Entry 2BKC (X-ray diffraction, 2.30 A resolution); this record covers chains A and E of the 12 polymer chains in the assembly.

# Chain A (and E)
Name: Non-heme iron-containing ferritin
From: Listeria innocua
Notes: chain E of this document is another copy of the same molecule, construct and numbering; everything in this record applies to it too
UniProtKB: P80725 (FRI_LISIN); residue numbers follow UniProt; this construct covers 1-156
Chain sequence (156 residues; each row starts with the number of its first residue):
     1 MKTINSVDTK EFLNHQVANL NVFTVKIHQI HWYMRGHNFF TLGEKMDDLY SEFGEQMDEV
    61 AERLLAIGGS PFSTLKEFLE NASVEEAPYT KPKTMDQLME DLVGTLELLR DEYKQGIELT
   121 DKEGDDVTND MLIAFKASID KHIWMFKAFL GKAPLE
Unresolved in the structure: 1-6
Sequence notes: engineered mutation Gly-43 (His in P80725)

# Chain A / chain E interface
Pairs across the interface - 19 pairs, chain A then chain E:
  Glu-59(A) / Lys-141(E)  salt bridge
  Glu-62(A) / Lys-141(E)
  Glu-62(A) / Trp-144(E)
  Arg-63(A) / Asp-140(E)  salt bridge
  Leu-65(A) / Trp-144(E)
  Leu-65(A) / Pro-154(E)
  Ala-66(A) / Asp-140(E)
  Ala-66(A) / Trp-144(E)  hydrophobic
  Ala-66(A) / Pro-154(E)
  Ile-67(A) / Leu-155(E)
  Gly-124(A) / Lys-114(E)
  Asp-126(A) / Lys-114(E)  salt bridge
  Asp-126(A) / Ile-117(E)
  Asp-126(A) / Ile-133(E)
  Val-127(A) / Ile-133(E)
  Val-127(A) / Lys-136(E)
  Val-127(A) / Ala-137(E)  hydrophobic
  Val-127(A) / Asp-140(E)
  Asp-130(A) / Asp-130(E)
Other interface residues (no listed pair), chain A (11 interface residues in all): Gly-68

# In short
The chain A/chain E interface involves 11 residues from each chain, with 3 salt bridges. Among the polar pairs
are Glu-59(A)/Lys-141(E), Arg-63(A)/Asp-140(E) and Asp-126(A)/Lys-114(E).
Chain A and chain E are both Non-heme iron-containing ferritin (Listeria innocua); the structure, The X-ray
structure of the H43G Listeria innocua Dps mutant, was determined by X-ray diffraction (same publication as
2BK6 and 2BJY).
